8QSI - chains PM and PN of the 24 polymer chains in the assembly; structure by electron microscopy, 2.75 A resolution.

# Chain PM (and PN)
Protein: HK97 gp6-like/SPP1 gp15-like head-tail connector
Organism: Haloferax tailed virus 1
Notes: chain PN of this document is another copy of the same molecule, construct and numbering; everything in this record applies to it too
UniProt: A0A410N6S3 (A0A410N6S3_9CAUD); residue numbers follow UniProt; this construct covers 1-141
Amino-acid sequence (141 residues; each row starts with the number of its first residue):
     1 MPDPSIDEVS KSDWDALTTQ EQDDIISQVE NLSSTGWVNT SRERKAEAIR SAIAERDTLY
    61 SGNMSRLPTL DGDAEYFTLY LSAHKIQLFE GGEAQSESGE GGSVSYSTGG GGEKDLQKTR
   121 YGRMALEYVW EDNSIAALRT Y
Not modelled in the structure: 1
Ion coordination: Mg2+ site 1: Glu127, Glu131 (shared with Asp132(PN) of chain PN); Mg2+ site 2: Asp132 (shared with 2 residues of chain PX)

# Interface between chain PM and chain PN
Pairs across the interface - 58 pairs, chain PM then chain PN:
  Gln28(PM) - Glu47(PN)  hydrogen bond
  Gln28(PM) - Arg50(PN)
  Glu30(PM) - Arg44(PN)  hydrogen bond (backbone-side chain)
  Asn31(PM) - Arg44(PN)
  Asn31(PM) - Glu47(PN)  hydrogen bond
  Asn31(PM) - Phe89(PN)
  Leu32(PM) - Glu47(PN)
  Leu32(PM) - Phe89(PN)
  Ser33(PM) - Arg44(PN)  hydrogen bond (backbone-side chain)
  Ser33(PM) - Phe89(PN)
  Ser34(PM) - Thr40(PN)
  Ser34(PM) - Arg44(PN)
  Ser34(PM) - Phe89(PN)  hydrogen bond (side chain-backbone)
  Ser34(PM) - Glu90(PN)  hydrogen bond
  Gly36(PM) - Arg44(PN)
  Gly72(PM) - Thr58(PN)
  Gly72(PM) - Leu59(PN)
  Asp73(PM) - Lys11(PN)  salt bridge
  Asp73(PM) - Thr58(PN)  hydrogen bond (backbone-side chain)
  Glu75(PM) - Lys11(PN)  salt bridge
  Glu75(PM) - Arg50(PN)  salt bridge
  Tyr76(PM) - Glu47(PN)  hydrogen bond
  Tyr76(PM) - Arg50(PN)  hydrogen bond
  Tyr76(PM) - Ser51(PN)
  Tyr80(PM) - Ser51(PN)  hydrogen bond
  Tyr80(PM) - Lys85(PN)  hydrogen bond
  Gly102(PM) - Ser98(PN)
  Ser103(PM) - Glu97(PN)
  Ser103(PM) - Ser98(PN)  hydrogen bond (backbone-backbone)
  Val104(PM) - Ala94(PN)  hydrophobic
  Val104(PM) - Ser96(PN)
  Ser105(PM) - Ala94(PN)
  Ser105(PM) - Gln95(PN)  hydrogen bond (backbone-backbone)
  Ser105(PM) - Ser96(PN)  hydrogen bond (backbone-backbone)
  Tyr106(PM) - Gly92(PN)
  Tyr106(PM) - Glu93(PN)
  Ser107(PM) - Glu93(PN)  hydrogen bond (backbone-backbone)
  Ser107(PM) - Gln95(PN)  hydrogen bond
  Ser107(PM) - Thr108(PN)
  Ser107(PM) - Gly109(PN)  hydrogen bond (side chain-backbone)
  Ser107(PM) - Lys118(PN)
  Thr108(PM) - Lys118(PN)  hydrogen bond (backbone-side chain)
  Arg120(PM) - Leu88(PN)  hydrogen bond (side chain-backbone)
  Arg120(PM) - Gly91(PN)  hydrogen bond (side chain-backbone)
  Tyr121(PM) - Leu88(PN)
  Arg123(PM) - Glu113(PN)
  Arg123(PM) - Asp115(PN)
  Met124(PM) - Leu88(PN)  hydrophobic
  Met124(PM) - Asp115(PN)
  Glu127(PM) - Leu59(PN)
  Glu127(PM) - Tyr60(PN)
  Glu127(PM) - Asp115(PN)
  Glu127(PM) - Asp132(PN)
  Tyr128(PM) - Glu55(PN)  hydrogen bond
  Tyr128(PM) - Leu59(PN)  hydrophobic
  Tyr128(PM) - Lys85(PN)
  Glu131(PM) - Lys114(PN)  salt bridge
  Glu131(PM) - Asp132(PN)
Interface residues without a listed pair, chain PM (27 interface residues in all): Asp71
Interface residues without a listed pair, chain PN (33 interface residues in all): Glu43, Ala54, Gly99, Gly110

# In short
The interface between chain PM and chain PN involves 27 residues on one side and 33 on the other, with 21
hydrogen bonds and 4 salt bridges. Polar pairs include Asp73(PM)-Lys11(PN), Glu75(PM)-Lys11(PN) and
Glu75(PM)-Arg50(PN). Glu127(PM) and Glu131(PM) coordinate Mg2+ site 1.
Chain PM and chain PN are both HK97 gp6-like/SPP1 gp15-like head-tail connector (Haloferax tailed virus 1);
the structure, Portal protein of empty Haloferax tailed virus 1, was determined by electron microscopy
together with 8QPG, 8QPQ, 8QQN, 8QSY, 9FKB, 9H4P, 9H5B and 9H7V from the same study.
